8GIS - chains C and J of the 6 polymer chains in the assembly; structure by X-ray diffraction, 2.46 A resolution.

[Chain C]
Protein: Cyclic GMP-AMP synthase
Source organism: Mus musculus
Notes: EC 2.7.7.86; fragment: catalytic domain, residues 147-507
Reference sequence: Q8C6L5 (CGAS_MOUSE); numbering as in UniProt (aligned over 147-507)
Amino-acid sequence (364 residues; numbered 144 to 507; the number before each row is that of its first residue):
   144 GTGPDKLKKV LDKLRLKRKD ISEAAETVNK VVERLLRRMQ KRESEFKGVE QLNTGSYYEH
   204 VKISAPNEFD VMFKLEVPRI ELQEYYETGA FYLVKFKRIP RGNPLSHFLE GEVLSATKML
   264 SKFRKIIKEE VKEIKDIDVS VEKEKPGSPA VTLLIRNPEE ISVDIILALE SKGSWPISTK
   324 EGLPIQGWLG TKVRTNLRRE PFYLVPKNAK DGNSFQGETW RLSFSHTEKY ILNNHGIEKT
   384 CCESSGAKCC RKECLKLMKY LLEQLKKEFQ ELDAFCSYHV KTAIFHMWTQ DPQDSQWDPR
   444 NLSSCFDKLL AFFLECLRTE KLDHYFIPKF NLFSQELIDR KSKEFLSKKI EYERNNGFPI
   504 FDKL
Not modelled in the structure: 144-147, 240-246, 252-255, 507
Differences from the reference sequence: expression tag (144-146)
Ion coordination: Mn2+ site 1: Glu211, Asp213, Asp307 (together with ATP); Mn2+ site 2: Glu211, Asp213 (together with ATP); Zn2+: His378, Cys384, Cys385, Cys392
Residues lining bound ligands: ATP (adenosine-5'-triphosphate): Gly198, Ser199, Lys205, Glu211, Asp213, Arg364, Ser368, Glu371, Lys402, Ser420, Tyr421, Lys424, His467
Curated features (UniProtKB/Swiss-Prot):
  - region: Lys372 to Lys395 (DNA-binding)
  - motif: Leu154 to Leu159 (Nuclear export signal), Asp281 to Ser291 (Nuclear localization signal)
  - binding site (GTP): Thr197, Asp307, Arg364 to Glu371
  - binding site (ATP): Ser199, Glu371, Lys402, Ser420 to Lys424
  - binding site (Mg(2+)): Glu211, Asp213, Asp307
  - binding site (2',3'-cGAMP): Asp213, Gly290, Asp307, Lys350, Arg364 to Ser366
  - binding site (Zn(2+)): His378, Cys384, Cys385, Cys392
  - site: Arg241 (Arginine-anchor), Asp307, Ile308 (Cleavage)
  - modified residue: Lys156 (N6-lactoyllysine), Glu176 (PolyADP-ribosyl glutamic acid), Ser199 (Phosphoserine), Tyr201 (Phosphotyrosine), Glu272 (5-glutamyl polyglutamate), Ser291 (Phosphoserine), Glu302 (5-glutamyl glutamate), Lys372 (N6-acetyllysine), Lys382 (N6-acetyllysine), Lys402 (N6-acetyllysine), Ser420 (Phosphoserine), Lys491 (N6-methyllysine)
  - lipidation (S-palmitoyl cysteine): Cys392, Cys393, Cys459
  - cross-link (Glycyl lysine isopeptide (Lys-Gly)): Lys217 (interchain with G-Cter in SUMO), Lys271 (interchain with G-Cter in ubiquitin), Lys335 (interchain with G-Cter in SUMO), Lys372 (interchain with G-Cter in SUMO), Lys382 (interchain with G-Cter in SUMO), Lys399 (interchain with G-Cter in ubiquitin), Lys402 (interchain with G-Cter in ubiquitin), Lys409 (interchain with G-Cter in ubiquitin), Lys410 (interchain with G-Cter in ubiquitin), Lys464 (interchain with G-Cter in SUMO)
  - mutagenesis: Lys156 (K156Q: Mimics lactylation; knockin mice show higher mortality following HSV-1 infection), Asn172 (N172K: Induces alteration of the DNA-binding surface and leads to decreased synthesis of cyclic GMP-AMP (cGAMP); when associated with L-180), Glu176 (E176A: Abolished poly-ADP-ribosylation by PARP1, stimulating interferon production in knockin mice), Arg180 (R180L: Induces alteration of the DNA-binding surface and leads to decreased synthesis of cyclic GMP-AMP (cGAMP); when associated with K-182), Gly198 (G198A: Abolishes stimulation of interferon production; when associated with A-199), Ser199 (S199A: Abolishes stimulation of interferon production; when associated with A-199), Tyr201 (Y201E: Phosphomimetic mutant; reduced translocation to the nucleus following treatment with etoposide), Glu211 to Asp213 (Abolished nucleotidyltransferase activity. Does not affect nuclear localization and tethering to chromatin), Glu211 (E211A: Abolishes ability to promote type-I interferon production), Asp213 (D213A: Abolishes ability to promote type-I interferon production), Lys217 (K217R: Reduced sumoylation), Arg222 (R222E: Impaired tethering to chromatin, leading to constitutive activation in the absence of DNA), 31 further mutagenesis entries in UniProt
Reported in the primary citation:
  - mutagenesis - E211Q/D213N: abolished catalytic activity
  - specificity-determining residues: His467 (proposed by the authors, not directly observed)
  - mutagenesis - R364A (33-fold), H467A: decreased catalytic activity on ATP/GTP
  - mutagenesis - H467A (2-fold): increased catalytic activity on GTP/GTP
  - specificity-determining residues: Ile309, Arg364
  - mutagenesis - R364A (10-fold): decreased catalytic activity on GTP/GTP
  - mutagenesis - R364A (4-fold): increased catalytic activity on ATP/ATP

[Chain J]
Molecule: Palindromic DNA18
Sequence (18 nucleotides; each row starts with the number of its first residue):
     1 ATCTGTACAT GTACAGAT

[Interface between chain C and chain J]
Residue-residue contacts (17; chain C residue first):
  Asp148(C) with DT2(J), phosphate contact
  Lys151(C) with DT2(J), phosphate contact
  Arg161(C) with DA7(J), base contact; DC8(J), hydrogen bond to the base; DA9(J), sugar contact
  Ile164(C) with DT10(J), sugar contact
  Ser165(C) with DA9(J), hydrogen bond to the phosphate; DT10(J), hydrogen bond to the phosphate
  Ala168(C) with DT10(J), phosphate contact; DG11(J), phosphate contact
  Asn172(C) with DG11(J), hydrogen bond to the phosphate
  Asn196(C) with DT12(J), hydrogen bond to the phosphate
  Tyr200(C) with DT10(J), hydrogen bond to the phosphate; DG11(J), hydrogen bond to the phosphate
  Tyr201(C) with DG11(J), phosphate contact; DT12(J), phosphate contact
  Lys372(C) with DT12(J), salt bridge to the phosphate

[In short]
Chain C and chain J form an interface of 11 and 7 residues respectively; the contacts include 7 hydrogen bonds
and 1 salt bridge. Polar contacts include Arg161(C)-DC8(J), Ser165(C)-DA9(J) and Ser165(C)-DT10(J). Bound to
chain C: ATP. The paper reports that R364A and H467A of chain C reduce catalytic activity on ATP/GTP;
specificity determinants His467(C), Ile309(C) and Arg364(C).
Chain C is Cyclic GMP-AMP synthase (Mus musculus) and chain J is Palindromic DNA18; the structure, Structure
of Ternary Complex of mouse cGAS with dsDNA and Bound ATP: with 10mM Mg2+ and ..., was determined by X-ray
diffraction, deposited together with 7UUX, 7UXW, 7UYQ, 7UYZ, 7UZR, 7V0W and 14 further entries.
